Entry 6PPN (X-ray diffraction, 1.91 A resolution); this record covers chains B and C of the 8 polymer chains in the assembly.

# Chain B
Molecule: U6 snRNA-associated Sm-like protein LSm2
From: Schizosaccharomyces pombe (strain 972 / ATCC 24843)
UniProt: O94408 (LSM2_SCHPO); residues 1-96 here = UniProt positions 1-96
Amino-acid sequence (96 residues; numbered 1 to 96; the number before each row is that of its first residue):
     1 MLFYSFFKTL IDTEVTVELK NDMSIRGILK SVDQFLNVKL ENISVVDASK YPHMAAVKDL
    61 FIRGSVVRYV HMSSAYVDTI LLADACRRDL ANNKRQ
Unresolved in the structure: 95-96

# Chain C
Molecule: Probable U6 snRNA-associated Sm-like protein LSm3
From: Schizosaccharomyces pombe (strain 972 / ATCC 24843)
UniProt: Q9Y7M4 (LSM3_SCHPO); residues 1-93 here = UniProt positions 1-93
Amino-acid sequence (95 residues; numbered -1 to 93; the number before each row is that of its first residue; numbers below 1 keep their minus sign (Gly-1 is residue -1)):
    -1 GSMESAQAVA EPLDLVRLSL DEIVYVKLRG DRELNGRLHA YDEHLNMVLG DAEEIVTIFD
    59 DEETDKDKAL KTIRKHYEML FVRGDSVILI APPRN
Unresolved in the structure: -1 to 8, 58-65, 92-93
Differences from the reference sequence: expression tag (-1 to 0)

# Interface between chain B and chain C
Pairs across the interface (51; chain B residue first):
  Leu2(B) with Tyr39(C)
  Phe3(B) with Ala38(C); Tyr39(C); Asp40(C); Asn44(C); Met45(C), hydrophobic; Val46(C), hydrophobic; Phe79(C), hydrophobic
  Phe6(B) with Val46(C), hydrophobic
  Phe7(B) with Phe79(C), hydrophobic
  Glu18(B) with Tyr75(C)
  Lys20(B) with Arg81(C); Asp83(C), salt bridge; Ser84(C)
  Asp22(B) with Arg30(C), salt bridge
  Phe35(B) with Arg81(C)
  Leu36(B) with Phe79(C), hydrophobic
  Gly64(B) with Arg81(C), hydrogen bond (backbone-side chain)
  Ser65(B) with Arg81(C); Asp83(C)
  Val67(B) with Arg81(C)
  Arg68(B) with Arg30(C); Val80(C); Arg81(C), hydrogen bond (backbone-backbone)
  Tyr69(B) with Leu26(C); Arg30(C); Glu52(C), hydrogen bond; Leu78(C), hydrophobic; Phe79(C)
  Val70(B) with Leu78(C); Phe79(C), hydrogen bond (backbone-backbone)
  His71(B) with Tyr75(C); Met77(C); Leu78(C)
  Met72(B) with Met77(C), hydrogen bond (backbone-backbone)
  Ser74(B) with Glu76(C), hydrogen bond; Met77(C)
  Thr79(B) with His37(C); Met77(C)
  Leu82(B) with Ala38(C), hydrophobic; Val46(C), hydrophobic
  Ala83(B) with Asp19(C); His37(C)
  Cys86(B) with Ala38(C), hydrophobic; Tyr39(C), hydrogen bond (side chain-backbone)
  Arg87(B) with Arg15(C); Leu18(C); Asp19(C), salt bridge
  Leu90(B) with Arg15(C); Tyr39(C)
  Asn93(B) with Glu41(C)
Interface residues without a listed pair, chain B (27 interface residues in all): Ser73, Val77
Interface residues without a listed pair, chain C (24 interface residues in all): Leu32

# Overview
The interface between chain B and chain C involves 27 residues on one side and 24 on the other; the contacts
include 7 hydrogen bonds and 3 salt bridges. Polar contacts include Lys20(B)-Asp83(C), Asp22(B)-Arg30(C) and
Arg87(B)-Asp19(C).
Here chain B is U6 snRNA-associated Sm-like protein LSm2 and chain C is Probable U6 snRNA-associated Sm-like
protein LSm3, both from Schizosaccharomyces pombe (strain 972 / ATCC 24843). Entry 6PPN (Structure of S. pombe
Lsm2-8 with unprocessed U6 snRNA) was determined by X-ray diffraction (same publication as 6PPP, 6PPQ and
6PPV).
